Entry 4EML (X-ray diffraction, 2.04 A resolution); this record covers chains B and C of the 6 polymer chains in the assembly.

[Chain B (and C)]
Name: Naphthoate synthase
Organism: Synechocystis sp
Notes: EC 4.1.3.36; chain C of this document is another copy of the same molecule, construct and numbering; everything in this record applies to it too
UniProt: P73495 (P73495_SYNY3); residue numbers follow UniProt; this construct covers 1-275
Amino-acid sequence (275 residues; numbered 1 to 275; the number before each row is that of its first residue):
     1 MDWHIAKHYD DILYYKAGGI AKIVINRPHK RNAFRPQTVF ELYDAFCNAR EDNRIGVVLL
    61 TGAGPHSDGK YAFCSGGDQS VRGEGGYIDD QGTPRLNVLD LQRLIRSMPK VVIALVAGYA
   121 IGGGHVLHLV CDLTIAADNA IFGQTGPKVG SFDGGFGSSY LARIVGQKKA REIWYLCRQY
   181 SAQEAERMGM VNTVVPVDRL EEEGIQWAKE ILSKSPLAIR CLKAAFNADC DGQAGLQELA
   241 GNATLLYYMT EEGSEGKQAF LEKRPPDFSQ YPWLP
Disordered / not traced: 79-94
Ligand contacts: bicarbonate ion (BCT): Gly122, Gly123, Gln144, Thr145, Gly146, Ser151, Phe152, Asp153, Trp174

[Interface between chain B and chain C]
Pairs across the interface - 70 pairs, chain B then chain C:
  Arg50(B) with Pro275(C), hydrogen bond (side chain-backbone)
  Asp52(B) with Trp273(C)
  Asn53(B) with Pro272(C); Trp273(C), hydrogen bond (backbone-backbone); Pro275(C)
  Arg54(B) with Ser269(C), hydrogen bond (side chain-backbone); Gln270(C)
  Ile55(B) with Trp273(C)
  Gly56(B) with Trp273(C)
  Pro109(B) with Leu274(C); Pro275(C)
  Lys110(B) with Trp273(C), hydrogen bond (side chain-backbone); Leu274(C)
  Leu212(B) with Trp273(C)
  Ser213(B) with Phe268(C)
  Lys214(B) with Phe268(C)
  Ser215(B) with Tyr247(C), hydrogen bond; Glu252(C), hydrogen bond; Phe268(C)
  Pro216(B) with Glu252(C); Phe268(C); Tyr271(C); Pro272(C); Trp273(C), hydrophobic
  Leu217(B) with Tyr247(C), hydrophobic; Glu252(C), hydrogen bond (backbone-side chain)
  Ile219(B) with Trp273(C), hydrophobic
  Arg220(B) with Leu274(C), hydrogen bond (side chain-backbone); Pro275(C), hydrogen bond (side chain-backbone)
  Ala228(B) with Leu236(C), hydrophobic
  Asp229(B) with Gln233(C), hydrogen bond
  Gln233(B) with Asp229(C), hydrogen bond
  Leu236(B) with Ala228(C), hydrophobic; Leu236(C), hydrophobic
  Ala243(B) with Leu246(C)
  Leu246(B) with Ala243(C); Leu246(C), hydrophobic; Thr250(C)
  Tyr247(B) with Ser215(C), hydrogen bond; Leu217(C), hydrophobic
  Met249(B) with Met249(C); Thr250(C); Leu274(C), hydrophobic
  Thr250(B) with Leu246(C); Met249(C)
  Glu252(B) with Ser215(C), hydrogen bond; Pro216(C); Leu217(C), hydrogen bond (side chain-backbone)
  Phe268(B) with Lys214(C); Ser215(C)
  Tyr271(B) with Pro216(C)
  Pro272(B) with Asn53(C); Pro216(C)
  Trp273(B) with Asp52(C); Asn53(C), hydrogen bond (backbone-backbone); Ile55(C); Gly56(C); Lys110(C), hydrogen bond (backbone-side chain); Ile211(C); Leu212(C); Pro216(C), hydrophobic; Ile219(C), hydrophobic
  Leu274(B) with Pro109(C); Lys110(C); Arg220(C), hydrogen bond (backbone-side chain); Met249(C), hydrophobic
  Pro275(B) with Arg50(C), hydrogen bond (backbone-side chain); Asn53(C); Pro109(C); Arg220(C), hydrogen bond (backbone-side chain)
Also at the interface, not in a pair above, chain B (38 interface residues in all): Glu51, Ile211, Ala218, Leu239, Ala240, Leu245
Also at the interface, not in a pair above, chain C (40 interface residues in all): Glu51, Arg54, Ser213, Ala218, Leu239, Ala240, Leu245

[Summary]
38 residues of chain B and 40 residues of chain C are in contact, with 19 hydrogen bonds. Polar contacts
include Arg50(B)-Pro275(C), Arg54(B)-Ser269(C) and Lys110(B)-Trp273(C). Ligands of chain B: bicarbonate ion.
Both chains are Naphthoate synthase (Synechocystis sp). Entry 4EML (Synechocystis sp. PCC 6803
1,4-dihydroxy-2-naphthoyl-coenzyme A synthase (MenB) in complex with bicarbonate) was determined by X-ray
diffraction, deposited together with 4ELS, 4ELW and 4ELX.
